Entry 1LZI (X-ray diffraction, 1.35 A resolution); this record covers chain A.

== Chain A ==
Protein: Glycosyltransferase A
Source organism: Homo sapiens
Notes: EC 2.4.1.40; fragment: Catalytic domain, (RESIDUES 64-354)
Reference sequence: P16442 (BGAT_HUMAN); residue numbers follow UniProt; this construct covers 64-354
Sequence (292 residues; row label = number of the first residue in the row):
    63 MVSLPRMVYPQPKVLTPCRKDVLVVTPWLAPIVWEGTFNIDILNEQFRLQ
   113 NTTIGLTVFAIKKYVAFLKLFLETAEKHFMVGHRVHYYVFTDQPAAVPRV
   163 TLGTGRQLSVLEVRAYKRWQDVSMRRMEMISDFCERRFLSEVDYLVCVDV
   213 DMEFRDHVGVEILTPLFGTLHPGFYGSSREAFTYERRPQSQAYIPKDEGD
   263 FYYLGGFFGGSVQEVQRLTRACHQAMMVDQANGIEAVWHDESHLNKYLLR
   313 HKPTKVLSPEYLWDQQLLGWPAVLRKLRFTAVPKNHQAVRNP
Disordered / not traced: 177-195, 346-354
Construct notes: initiating methionine (63)
Ion coordination: Hg2+ site 1: Cys80, Gly98; Hg2+ site 2: Thr119, Cys209; Hg2+ site 3 near Val210 (its only coordinating residue here); Mn2+: Asp213 (together with UDP); Hg2+ site 4: Met288, Asp302
Ligand contacts: UDP (uridine-5'-diphosphate): Phe121, Ala122, Ile123, Lys124, Tyr126, Asp211, Val212, Asp213

== Overview ==
Chain A binds UDP. Cys80 and Gly98 form the Hg2+ site 1. Thr119 and Cys209 form the Hg2+ site 2.
Chain A is Glycosyltransferase A (Homo sapiens); the structure, Glycosyltransferase A + UDP + H antigen
acceptor, was determined by X-ray diffraction (same publication as 1LZ0, 1LZ7 and 1LZJ).
